Entry 6CAO (X-ray diffraction, 3.45 A resolution); this record covers chains A and E of the 23 polymer chains in the assembly.

Chain A:
Molecule: 16S Ribosomal RNA rRNA
Source organism: Thermus thermophilus (strain HB8 / ATCC 27634 / DSM 579)
Sequence (1522 nucleotides; each row starts with the number of its first residue; note: 42 numbers in that range are skipped by the numbering (no residue carries them; nothing is unmodelled there); a row labelled like 190A-190L holds insertion residues (190A, then the next letters in order); numbering starts at 0):
     0 UUUGUUGGAGAGUUUGAUCCUGGCUCAGGGUGAACGCUGGCGGCGUGCCU
    50 AAGACAUGCAAGUCGUGCGGG
    73 CCGCGGGGUUUU
    88 ACUCCG
    95 UGGUC
   101 AGCGGCGGACGGGUGAGUAACGCGUGGGU
  129A G
   130 ACCUACCCGGAAGAGGGGGACAACCCGGGGAAACUCGGGCUAAUCCCCCA
   180 UGUGGACCCGC
190A-190L CCCUUGGGGUGU
   191 GUCCAAAGGGCUUU
   216 GCCCGCUUCCGGAUGGGCCCGCGUCCCAUCAGCUAGUUGGUGGGGUAAUG
   266 GCCCACCAAGGCGACGACGGGUAGCCGGUCUGAGAGGAUGGCCGGCCACA
   316 GGGGCACUGAGACACGGGCCCCACUCCUACGGGAGGCAGCAGUUAGGAAU
   366 CUUCCGCAAUGGGCGCAAGCCUGACGGAGCGACGCCGCUUGGAGGAAGAA
   416 GCCCUUCGGGGUGUAAACUCCUGAA
   442 CCCGGGACGAAACCCCCGACGA
   474 GGGGACUGACGGUACCGGG
   494 GUAAUAGCGCCGGCCAACUCCGUGCCAGCAGCCXCGGUAAUACGGAGGGC
   544 GCGAGCGUUACCCGGAUUCACUGGGCGUAAAGGGCGUGUAGGCGGCCUGG
   594 GGCGUCCCAUGUGAAAGACCACGGCUCAACCGUGGGGGAGCGUGGGAUAC
   644 GCUCAGGCUAGACGGUGGGAGAGGGUGGUGGAAUUCCCGGAGUAGCGGUG
   694 AAAUGCGCAGAUACCGGGAGGAACGCCGAUGGCGAAGGCAGCCACCUGGU
   744 CCACCCGUGACGCUGAGGCGCGAAAGCGUGGGGAGCAAACCGGAUUAGAU
   794 ACCCGGGUAGUCCACGCCCUAAACGAUGCGCGCUAGGUCUCUGGGUCU
   848 CCUGGGGGCCGAAGCUAACGCGUUAAGCGCGCCGCCUGGGGAGUACGGCC
   898 GCAAGGCUGAAACUCAAAGGAAUUGACGGGGGCCCGCACAAGCGGUGGAG
   948 CAUGUGGUUUAAUUCGAAGXAACGCGAAGAACCUUACCAGGCCUUGACAU
   998 GCUAGG
 1003A G
  1004 AACCCGGGUGAAAGCCUGGGGUGCCCC
1030A-1030D GCGA
  1031 GGGGAGCCCUAGCACAGGUGCUGCAUGGCCGUCGUCAGCUCGUGCCGUGA
  1081 GGUGUUGGGUUAAGUCCCGCAACGAGCGCAACCCCCGCCGUUAGUUGCCA
  1131 GCGGUUCGGCCGGGCACUCUAACGGGACUGCCCGCGAAA
  1171 GCGGGAGGAAGGAGGGGACGACGUCUGGUCAGCAUGGCCCUUACGGCCUG
  1221 GGCGACACACGUGCUACAAUGCCCACUACAAAGCGAUGCCACCCGGCAAC
  1271 GGGGAGCUAAUCGCAAAAAGGUGGGCCCAGUUCGGAUUGGGGUCUGCAAC
  1321 CCGACCCCAUGAAGCCGGAAUCGCUAGUAAUCGCGGAUCAG
 1361A C
  1362 CAUGCCGCGGUGAAUACGUUCCCGGGCCUUGUACACACXGCCXGUXACGC
  1412 CAUGGGAGCGGGCUCUACCCGAAGUCGCCGGG
  1446 AGCCUACGGG
  1459 CAGGCGCCGAGGGUAGGGCCCGUGACUGGGGCGAAGUCGUAACAAGGUAG
  1509 CUGUACCGGAAGGUGCGGCUGGAUCACCUCCUUUCU
Disordered / not traced: 0-4, 1534-1538
Covalent attachments: paromomycin (PAR) linked to G1405
Modified positions: PSU (pseudouridine-5'-monophosphate) at position 516, G7M (N7-methyl-guanosine-5'-monophosphate) at position 527, M2G (N2-dimethylguanosine-5'-monophosphate) at position 966, 5MC (5-methylcytidine-5'-monophosphate) at position 967, 2MG (2N-methylguanosine-5'-monophosphate) at position 1207, 5MC (5-methylcytidine-5'-monophosphate) at position 1400, 4OC (4n,o2'-methylcytidine-5'-monophosphate) at position 1402, 5MC (5-methylcytidine-5'-monophosphate) at position 1404, 5MC (5-methylcytidine-5'-monophosphate) at position 1407, UR3 (3-methyluridine-5'-monophoshate) at position 1498, MA6 (6N-dimethyladenosine-5'-monophoshate) at position 1518, MA6 (6N-dimethyladenosine-5'-monophoshate) at position 1519, PSU (pseudouridine-5'-monophosphate) at position 1540, PSU (pseudouridine-5'-monophosphate) at position 1541
Bound ions: Mg2+ site 1 near U5 (its only coordinating residue here); Mg2+ site 2: G11, U12; Mg2+ site 3 near G21 (its only coordinating residue here); Mg2+ site 4 near C48 (its only coordinating residue here); Mg2+ site 5 near A53 (its only coordinating residue here); Mg2+ site 6: G61, U62; Mg2+ site 7: G69, U98; Mg2+ site 8: G107, G326; Mg2+ site 9: A109, G331; Mg2+ site 10 near G113 (its only coordinating residue here); Mg2+ site 11 near G117 (its only coordinating residue here); Mg2+ site 12: C121, G124, U125; 83 more Mg2+ sites not listed; 13 more K+ sites not listed
Residues lining bound ligands:
  - paromomycin (PAR), molecule 1: G31, C47, C48, A50, A51, G52, A53, G113, U114, G115, A353, C355, A356, U358, U359, A360, G361, U365, C366
  - paromomycin (PAR), molecule 2: G567, G568, C569, G570, G575, G821, C822, C862, U863, G874, C875, C879
  - paromomycin (PAR), molecule 3: G610, A611, C613, A614, C615, A622, C623, C624, G625, U626
  - paromomycin (PAR), molecule 4: G661, G662, A663, G664, A665, G666, G667, U740, G741, G742, U743
  - paromomycin (PAR), molecule 5: U669, G670, G671, U672, G673, G714, A715, A716, C717, C805, C806, A807
  - paromomycin (PAR), molecule 6: 5MC_1404, U1406, 5MC_1407, A1408, C1409, G1489, C1490, G1491, A1492, A1493, G1494, U1495, C1496
From the paper describing this entry:
  - conformationally variable residues (side-chain flip): C1397

Chain E:
Protein: 30S ribosomal protein S5
Source organism: Thermus thermophilus (strain HB8 / ATCC 27634 / DSM 579)
UniProtKB: Q5SHQ5 (RS5_THET8); residue numbers follow UniProt; this construct covers 5-155
Chain sequence (151 residues; row label = number of the first residue in the row):
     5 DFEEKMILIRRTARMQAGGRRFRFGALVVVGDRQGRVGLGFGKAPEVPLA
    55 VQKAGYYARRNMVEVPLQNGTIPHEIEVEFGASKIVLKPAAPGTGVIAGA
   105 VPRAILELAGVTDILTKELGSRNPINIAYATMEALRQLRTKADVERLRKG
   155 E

Interface between chain A and chain E:
Pairs across the interface - 82 pairs, chain A then chain E:
  G6(A) with Ala94(E), base contact; Ala95(E), hydrogen bond to the base; Thr98(E), hydrogen bond to the base; Leu119(E), base contact
  G7(A) with Lys92(E), hydrogen bond to the base; Ile101(E), phosphate contact; Leu119(E), sugar contact; Thr120(E), hydrogen bond to the sugar; Lys121(E), base contact
  A8(A) with Ile101(E), phosphate contact; Ala102(E), hydrogen bond to the sugar; Gly103(E), sugar contact; Thr120(E), sugar contact; Lys121(E), salt bridge to the phosphate
  G9(A) with Gly103(E), phosphate contact; Lys121(E), salt bridge to the phosphate; Glu122(E), hydrogen bond to the phosphate; Arg126(E), hydrogen bond to the base
  A10(A) with Arg126(E), salt bridge to the phosphate
  G15(A) with Ala17(E), hydrogen bond to the base; Arg18(E), base contact; Met19(E), sugar contact; Arg24(E), hydrogen bond to the sugar
  A16(A) with Thr16(E), sugar contact; Ala17(E), hydrogen bond to the sugar
  U17(A) with Arg14(E), hydrogen bond to the phosphate
  C18(A) with Arg14(E), salt bridge to the phosphate; Asn127(E), hydrogen bond to the phosphate; Asn130(E), phosphate contact
  C19(A) with Ala86(E), phosphate contact; Ser87(E), phosphate contact; Ser125(E), hydrogen bond to the phosphate; Asn127(E), phosphate contact; Asn130(E), hydrogen bond to the phosphate
  U20(A) with Ser125(E), phosphate contact
  G558(A) with Lys121(E), phosphate contact; Arg126(E), phosphate contact
  A559(A) with Lys121(E), salt bridge to the phosphate; Arg126(E), salt bridge to the phosphate
  U560(A) with Leu123(E), sugar contact
  A864(A) with Gly85(E), phosphate contact; Ala86(E), phosphate contact
  U921(A) with Arg18(E), sugar contact; Met19(E), hydrogen bond to the sugar
  G922(A) with Met19(E), sugar contact; Gln20(E), sugar contact; Ala21(E), phosphate contact
  A923(A) with Ala21(E), phosphate contact
  C1069(A) with Arg25(E), hydrogen bond to the sugar
  U1070(A) with Arg18(E), salt bridge to the phosphate; Gln20(E), phosphate contact; Arg25(E), salt bridge to the phosphate
  C1071(A) with Arg27(E), salt bridge to the phosphate; Pro49(E), sugar contact
  G1072(A) with Pro49(E), phosphate contact; Lys57(E), salt bridge to the phosphate
  U1073(A) with Lys57(E), salt bridge to the phosphate
  G1074(A) with Tyr60(E), hydrogen bond to the phosphate; Tyr61(E), hydrogen bond to the phosphate
  G1077(A) with Lys47(E), hydrogen bond to the base
  U1078(A) with Phe84(E), sugar contact; Ile129(E), sugar contact; Asn130(E), hydrogen bond to the sugar; Tyr133(E), phosphate contact
  G1079(A) with Arg14(E), hydrogen bond to the phosphate; Tyr133(E), hydrogen bond to the phosphate
  A1080(A) with Arg14(E), salt bridge to the phosphate; Thr16(E), hydrogen bond to the phosphate; Ala17(E), sugar contact; Phe45(E), phosphate contact; Lys47(E), salt bridge to the phosphate
  G1081(A) with Thr16(E), hydrogen bond to the phosphate; Arg18(E), phosphate contact; Arg27(E), phosphate contact; Lys47(E), hydrogen bond to the base
  C1192(A) with Arg25(E), hydrogen bond to the sugar
  G1193(A) with Arg25(E), hydrogen bond to the sugar
  U1194(A) with Gly22(E), sugar contact
  A1396(A) with Met19(E), base contact
  C1397(A) with Arg24(E), salt bridge to the phosphate
  A1398(A) with Gln20(E), base contact; Gly22(E), base contact
Also at the interface, not in a pair above, chain A (38 interface residues in all): U5, U863, G1082
Also at the interface, not in a pair above, chain E (44 interface residues in all): Gly23, Ala48, Glu83, Pro96, Arg107

Summary:
Chain A and chain E form an interface of 38 and 44 residues respectively; the contacts include 27 hydrogen
bonds and 14 salt bridges. Among the polar pairs are G6(A)-Ala95(E), G6(A)-Thr98(E) and G7(A)-Lys92(E).
Ligands of chain A: 5 copies of paromomycin. Covalently linked paromomycin: at G1405(A). The paper reports
conformational variability at C1397(A).
Chain A is 16S Ribosomal RNA rRNA and chain E is 30S ribosomal protein S5, both from Thermus thermophilus
(strain HB8 / ATCC 27634 / DSM 579); the structure, Structure of the ribosomal decoding complex at ambient
temperature, was determined by X-ray diffraction.
